2HEC - chain A; structure by X-ray diffraction, 1.80 A resolution.

Chain A:
Name: Lysozyme
From: Homo sapiens
Notes: EC 3.2.1.17
Reference sequence: P61626 (LYSC_HUMAN); residues 1-130 here correspond to UniProt positions 19-148 (UniProt number = residue number + 18)
Sequence (130 residues; each row starts with the number of its first residue):
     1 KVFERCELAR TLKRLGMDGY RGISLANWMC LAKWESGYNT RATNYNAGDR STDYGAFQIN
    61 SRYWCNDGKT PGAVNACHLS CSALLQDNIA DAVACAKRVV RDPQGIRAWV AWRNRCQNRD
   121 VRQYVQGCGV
Differences from the reference sequence: engineered mutation Ala56 (Ile74 in P61626)
Swiss-Prot annotation at these positions:
  - active site: Glu35, Asp53
Disulfides: Cys6-Cys128, Cys30-Cys116, Cys65-Cys81, Cys77-Cys95
Ion coordination: Na+: Ser61, Cys65, Val74

Summary:
The Na+ site is built by Ser61, Cys65 and Val74. Curated annotation (UniProt) lists active-site residues Glu35
and Asp53.
Chain A is Lysozyme (Homo sapiens); the structure, Contribution of water molecules in the interior of a
protein to the conformational stability, was determined by X-ray diffraction together with 2HEB, 2HEA, 2HED,
2HEE and 2HEF from the same study.
